Entry 6BY2 (X-ray diffraction, 2.35 A resolution); this record covers chains A and C of the 3 polymer chains in the assembly.

# Chain A
Name: Antibody Heavy Chain
Source organism: Mus musculus
Notes: antibody fragment or engineered binder
Amino-acid sequence (219 residues; each row starts with the number of its first residue):
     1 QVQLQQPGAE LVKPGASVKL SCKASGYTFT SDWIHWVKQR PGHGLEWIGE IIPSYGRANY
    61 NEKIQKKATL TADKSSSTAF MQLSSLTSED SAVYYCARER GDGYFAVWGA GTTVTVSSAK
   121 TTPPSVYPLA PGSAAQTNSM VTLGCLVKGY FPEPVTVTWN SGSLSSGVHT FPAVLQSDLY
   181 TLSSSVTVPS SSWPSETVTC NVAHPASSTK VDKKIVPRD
Cystine bridges: C22-C96, C145-C200

# Chain C
Name: pH-gated potassium channel KcsA
Source organism: Streptomyces coelicolor
Reference sequence: P0A333 (KCSA_STRCO); residue numbers follow UniProt; this construct covers 22-116
Amino-acid sequence (103 residues; each row starts with the number of its first residue):
    22 SALHWRAAGA ATVLLVIVLL AGSYLAVLAE RGAPGAQLIT YPRALWWSVE TATAVGYGDL
    82 YPVTLWGRCV AVVVMVAGIT SFGLVTAALA TWFVGREQER RGH
Differences from the reference sequence: engineered mutation A75 (Thr in P0A333), C90 (Leu in P0A333); expression tag (117-124)
Ion coordination: K+ site 1 near A75 (its only coordinating residue here); K+ site 2 near G77 (its only coordinating residue here)
Ligand contacts:
  - diacyl glycerol (DGA): L86, R89, V93
  - nonan-1-ol (F09): L46, L49, A50, W87, V91
From the paper describing this entry:
  - mutagenesis - T75A: decreased catalytic activity
  - K+ coordination: A75
  - conformationally variable residues: V76, G77

# Chain A / chain C interface
Pairs across the interface - 21 pairs, chain A then chain C:
  S31(A) - Y62(C)
  W33(A) - R52(C)
  W33(A) - Y62(C)  hydrogen bond
  E50(A) - R52(C)  salt bridge
  I52(A) - Y45(C)
  I52(A) - L49(C)  hydrophobic
  I52(A) - Y62(C)
  S54(A) - Y45(C)  hydrogen bond
  Y55(A) - Y45(C)
  Y55(A) - L49(C)  hydrophobic
  R57(A) - L49(C)
  R57(A) - R52(C)  hydrogen bond (side chain-backbone)
  N59(A) - R52(C)  hydrogen bond (side chain-backbone)
  N59(A) - G53(C)
  E62(A) - P55(C)
  E99(A) - R52(C)  salt bridge
  R100(A) - Y62(C)
  G101(A) - T61(C)
  G101(A) - Y62(C)  hydrogen bond (backbone-backbone)
  D102(A) - T61(C)
  G103(A) - T61(C)
Also at the interface, not in a pair above, chain A (16 interface residues in all): T30, H35
Also at the interface, not in a pair above, chain C (10 interface residues in all): V48, I60, P63

# In short
Chain A and chain C form an interface of 16 and 10 residues respectively; the contacts include 5 hydrogen
bonds and 2 salt bridges. Among the polar pairs are E50(A)-R52(C), E99(A)-R52(C) and W33(A)-Y62(C). Chain C
binds nonan-1-ol and diacyl glycerol. The paper reports that T75A of chain C reduces catalytic activity; K+
coordination by A75(C).
Here chain A is Antibody Heavy Chain (Mus musculus) and chain C is pH-gated potassium channel KcsA
(Streptomyces coelicolor). Entry 6BY2 (Closed and deep-inactivated conformation of KcsA-T75A mutant) was
determined by X-ray diffraction, deposited together with 6BY3.
